PDB entry 9N2D | electron microscopy, 2.70 A resolution | chains A and D of the 6 polymer chains in the assembly

[Chain A]
Protein: Bam A
From: Flavobacterium johnsoniae UW101
UniProtKB: A5FJ90 (A5FJ90_FLAJ1); residue numbers follow UniProt; this construct covers 1-900
Sequence (900 residues; each row starts with the number of its first residue):
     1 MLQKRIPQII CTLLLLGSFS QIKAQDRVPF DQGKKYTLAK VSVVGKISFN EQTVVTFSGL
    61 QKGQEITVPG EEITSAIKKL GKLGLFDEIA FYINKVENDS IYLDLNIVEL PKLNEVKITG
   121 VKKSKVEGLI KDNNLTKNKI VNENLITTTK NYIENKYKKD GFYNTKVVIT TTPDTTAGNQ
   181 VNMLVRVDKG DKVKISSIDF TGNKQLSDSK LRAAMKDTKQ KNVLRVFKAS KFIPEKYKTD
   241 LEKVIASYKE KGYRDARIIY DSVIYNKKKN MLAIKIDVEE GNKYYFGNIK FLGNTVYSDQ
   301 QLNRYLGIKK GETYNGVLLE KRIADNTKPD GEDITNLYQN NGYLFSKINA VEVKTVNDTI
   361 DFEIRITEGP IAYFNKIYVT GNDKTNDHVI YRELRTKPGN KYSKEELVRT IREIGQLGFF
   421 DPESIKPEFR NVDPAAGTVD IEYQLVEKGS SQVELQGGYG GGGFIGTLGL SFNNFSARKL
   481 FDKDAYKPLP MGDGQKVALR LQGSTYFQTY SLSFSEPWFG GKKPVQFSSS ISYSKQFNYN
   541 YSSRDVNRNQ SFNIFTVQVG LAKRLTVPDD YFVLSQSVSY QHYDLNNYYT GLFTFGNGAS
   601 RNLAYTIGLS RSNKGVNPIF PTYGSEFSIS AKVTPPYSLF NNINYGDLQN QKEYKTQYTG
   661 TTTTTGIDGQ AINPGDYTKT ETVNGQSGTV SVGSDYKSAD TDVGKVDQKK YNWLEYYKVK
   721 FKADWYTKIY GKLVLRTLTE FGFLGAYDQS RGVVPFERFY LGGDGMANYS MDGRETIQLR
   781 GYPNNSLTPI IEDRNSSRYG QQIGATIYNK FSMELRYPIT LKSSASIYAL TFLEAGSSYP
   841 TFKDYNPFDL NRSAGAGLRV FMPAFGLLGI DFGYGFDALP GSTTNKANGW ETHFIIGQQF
Disordered / not traced: 1-282
Small-molecule neighbours:
  - diacyl glycerol (DGA): M813, E814, L815, T831, F832, L833, A854, G855, Y874, F876, W890
  - JSG ((2R,4R,5R,6R)-6-[(1R)-1,2-bis(oxidanyl)ethyl]-2-[(2R,4R,5R,6R)-6-[(1R)-1,2-bis(oxidanyl)ethyl]-5-[(2S,3S,4R,5R,6R)-6-[(1S)-1,2-bis(oxidanyl)ethyl]-4-[(2R,3S,4R,5S,6R)-6-[(1S)-2-[(2S,3S,4S,5S,6R)-6-[(1S)-1,2-bis(oxidanyl)ethyl]-3,4,5-tris(oxidanyl)oxan-2-yl]oxy-1-oxidanyl-ethyl]-3,4-bis(oxidanyl)-5-phosphonooxy-oxan-2-yl]oxy-3-oxidanyl-5-phosphonooxy-oxan-2-yl]oxy-2-carboxy-2-[[(2R,3S,4R,5R,6R)-5-[[(3R)-3-dodecanoyloxytetradecanoyl]amino]-6-[[(2R,3S,4R,5R,6R)-3-oxidanyl-5-[[(3R)-3-oxidanyltetradecanoyl]amino]-4-[(3R)-3-oxidanyltetradecanoyl]oxy-6-phosphonooxy-oxan-2-yl]methoxy]-3-phosphonooxy-4-[(3R)-3-tetradecanoyloxytetradecanoyl]oxy-oxan-2-yl]methoxy]oxan-4-yl]oxy-4,5-bis(oxidanyl)oxane-2-carboxylic acid): V633, Y717, V719, F743, A746, Y747, Q749, F842, K843, Y845
  - phosphatidylethanolamine (PTY), molecule 1: K563, L565, T566, V567, L574, Q576, Y605, I607, L609, I629, S630, A631, V633
  - phosphatidylethanolamine (PTY), molecule 2: V567, P568, F572, L609, S610, R611, F627, S628, I629

[Chain D]
Protein: Bam M
From: Flavobacterium johnsoniae UW101
UniProtKB: A5FNX9 (A5FNX9_FLAJ1); residue numbers follow UniProt; this construct covers 1-388
Sequence (388 residues; numbered 1 to 388; the number before each row is that of its first residue):
     1 MNKFKYYFVL LLAGLAIVSC NKKDDDEEIV PLRDYQEQYN TDNANIEEYL NTYFITVTDA
    61 PGEQTDQDVT FTKITDPSTQ PSIMSYLNSP TFPKLLKREV PMHGIVYQMY YLVLREGTGT
   121 SPMNTDGAFT SYRGEYLTRV AKTDTEAEHL STTFFEQVLF PTKALDLYGT IIGWSEAFPQ
   181 FKTGTATMKP DGSMKYENFG AGVLFIPSGL GYYGSGASAI PAYSPLIFSI KLYDLTRLDH
   241 DLDGVFDFEE DINGDGYVYD FRNTTEYPTP PANQYDDDTD KDGIADFLDS DDDGDGYSTL
   301 FEITKPTGTE FLGGLSKYYP YNPVSDNPAT PNYDETEKYG IPRRPTGELT NPNLPESINN
   361 PRKFIEDDYL AAGRKRIHLD NTYPYKKN
Disordered / not traced: 1-19
Ion coordination: Ca2+ site 1: D239, D241, D243, V245, E250; Ca2+ site 2: D241, D243, E250, D286, D289, D292; Ca2+ site 3: D251, N253, D255, Y257, D277; Ca2+ site 4: D278, D280, D282, I284, D289; Ca2+ site 5: D291, D293, D295, Y297, E302; Ca2+ site 6: D293, D295, E302, I377, D380; Ca2+ site 7: D326, N327, T330, Y333, E335

[Chain A / chain D interface]
Pairs across the interface - 20 pairs, chain A then chain D:
  T663(A) - D295(D)
  T663(A) - G296(D)
  T664(A) - G296(D)
  T665(A) - G296(D)  hydrogen bond (side chain-backbone)
  T665(A) - S298(D)
  G669(A) - Y297(D)
  G669(A) - S298(D)  hydrogen bond (backbone-backbone)
  G669(A) - F301(D)
  Q670(A) - Y297(D)
  Q670(A) - F301(D)
  Q670(A) - K387(D)
  A671(A) - D295(D)
  A671(A) - G296(D)
  A671(A) - Y297(D)
  S691(A) - K387(D)  hydrogen bond (backbone-side chain)
  V692(A) - K387(D)
  V692(A) - N388(D)
  G693(A) - K387(D)
  G693(A) - N388(D)
  S694(A) - N388(D)  hydrogen bond (backbone-side chain)
Interface residues without a listed pair, chain A (11 interface residues in all): D668
Interface residues without a listed pair, chain D (8 interface residues in all): G294

[Overview]
Chain A and chain D form an interface of 11 and 8 residues respectively, with 4 hydrogen bonds. Polar pairs
include T665(A)-G296(D), S691(A)-K387(D) and S694(A)-N388(D). Bound to chain A: diacyl glycerol, compound JSG
and phosphatidylethanolamine.
Chain A is Bam A and chain D is Bam M, both from Flavobacterium johnsoniae UW101; the structure, Cryo-EM
structure of an extended F. johnsoniae BAM complex, composite map, was determined by electron microscopy,
deposited together with 9N2E.
